PDB entry 4LJZ | X-ray diffraction, 3.59 A resolution | chains C and F of the 6 polymer chains in the assembly

== Chain C ==
Molecule: DNA-directed RNA polymerase subunit beta
Source organism: Escherichia coli
Notes: EC 2.7.7.6
Reference sequence: C9QV90 (C9QV90_ECOD1); numbering as in UniProt (aligned over 1-1342)
Chain sequence (1342 residues; row label = number of the first residue in the row):
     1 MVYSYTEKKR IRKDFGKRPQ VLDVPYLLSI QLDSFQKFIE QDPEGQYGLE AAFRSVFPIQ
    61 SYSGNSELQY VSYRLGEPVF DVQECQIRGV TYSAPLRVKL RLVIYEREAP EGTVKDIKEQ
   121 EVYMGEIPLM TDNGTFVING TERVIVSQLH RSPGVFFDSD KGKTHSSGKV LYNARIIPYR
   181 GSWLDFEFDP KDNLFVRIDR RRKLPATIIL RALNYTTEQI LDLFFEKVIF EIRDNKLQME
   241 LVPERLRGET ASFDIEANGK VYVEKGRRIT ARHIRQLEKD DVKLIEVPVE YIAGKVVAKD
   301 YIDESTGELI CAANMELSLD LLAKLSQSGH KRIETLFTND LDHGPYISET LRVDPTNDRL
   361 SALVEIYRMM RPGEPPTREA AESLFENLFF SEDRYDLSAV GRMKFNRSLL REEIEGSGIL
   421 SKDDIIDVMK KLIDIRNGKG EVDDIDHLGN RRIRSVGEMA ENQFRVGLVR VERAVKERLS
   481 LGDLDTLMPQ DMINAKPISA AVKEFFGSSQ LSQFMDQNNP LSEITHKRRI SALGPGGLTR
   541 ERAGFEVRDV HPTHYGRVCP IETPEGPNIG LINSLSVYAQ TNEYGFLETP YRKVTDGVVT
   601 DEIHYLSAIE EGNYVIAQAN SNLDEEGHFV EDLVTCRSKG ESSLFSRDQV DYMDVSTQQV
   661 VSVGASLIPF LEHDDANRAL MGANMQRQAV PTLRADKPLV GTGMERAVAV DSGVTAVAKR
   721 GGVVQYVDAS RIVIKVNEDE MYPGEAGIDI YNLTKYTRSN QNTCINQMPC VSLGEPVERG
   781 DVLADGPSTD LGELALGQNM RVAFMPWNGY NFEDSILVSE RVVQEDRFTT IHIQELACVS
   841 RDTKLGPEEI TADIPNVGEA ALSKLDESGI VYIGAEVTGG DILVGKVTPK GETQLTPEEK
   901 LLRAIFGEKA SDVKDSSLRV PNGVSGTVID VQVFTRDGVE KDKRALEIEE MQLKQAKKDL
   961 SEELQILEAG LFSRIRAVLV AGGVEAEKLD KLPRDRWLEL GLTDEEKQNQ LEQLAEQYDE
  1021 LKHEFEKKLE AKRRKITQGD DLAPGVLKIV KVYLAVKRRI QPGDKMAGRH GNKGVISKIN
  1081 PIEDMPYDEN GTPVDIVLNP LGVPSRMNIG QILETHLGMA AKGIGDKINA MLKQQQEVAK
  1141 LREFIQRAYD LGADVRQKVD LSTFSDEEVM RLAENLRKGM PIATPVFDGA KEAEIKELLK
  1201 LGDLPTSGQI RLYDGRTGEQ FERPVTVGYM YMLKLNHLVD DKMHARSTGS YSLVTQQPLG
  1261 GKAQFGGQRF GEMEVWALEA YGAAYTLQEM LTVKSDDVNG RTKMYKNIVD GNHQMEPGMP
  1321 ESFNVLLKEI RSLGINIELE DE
Unresolved in the structure: 1-2

== Chain F ==
Molecule: RNA polymerase sigma factor RpoD
Source organism: Escherichia coli
Reference sequence: P00579 (RPOD_ECOLI); numbering as in UniProt (aligned over 92-613)
Chain sequence (522 residues; numbered 92 to 613; the number before each row is that of its first residue):
    92 GRTTDPVRMY MREMGTVELL TREGEIDIAK RIEDGINQVQ CSVAEYPEAI TYLLEQYDRV
   152 EAEEARLSDL ITGFVDPNAE EDLAPTATHV GSELSQEDLD DDEDEDEEDG DDDSADDDNS
   212 IDPELAREKF AELRAQYVVT RDTIKAKGRS HATAQEEILK LSEVFKQFRL VPKQFDYLVN
   272 SMRVMMDRVR TQERLIMKLC VEQCKMPKKN FITLFTGNET SDTWFNAAIA MNKPWSEKLH
   332 DVSEEVHRAL QKLQQIEEET GLTIEQVKDI NRRMSIGEAK ARRAKKEMVE ANLRLVISIA
   392 KKYTNRGLQF LDLIQEGNIG LMKAVDKFEY RRGYKFSTYA TWWIRQAITR SIADQARTIR
   452 IPVHMIETIN KLNRISRQML QEMGREPTPE ELAERMLMPE DKIRKVLKIA KEPISMETPI
   512 GDDEDSHLGD FIEDTTLELP LDSATTESLR AATHDVLAGL TAREAKVLRM RFGIDMNTDY
   572 TLEEVGKQFD VTRERIRQIE AKALRKLRHP SRSEVLRSFL DD
Unresolved in the structure: 168-212, 237-242, 613
UniProt features mapped onto this chain:
  - DNA-binding region: Leu573 to Ala592 (H-T-H motif)
  - region: Arg584 to Arg599 (Interaction with anti-sigma factors)
  - motif: Asp403 to Gln406 (Interaction with polymerase core subunit RpoC)
  - site: Arg562 (Interaction with anti-sigma factors)

== How chain C and chain F interact ==
Contacting residue pairs (49):
  Tyr123(C) with Gly475(F)
  Gln490(C) with Gln472(F), hydrogen bond
  Asn494(C) with Leu471(F)
  Ala495(C) with Leu471(F), hydrophobic
  Asn856(C) with Asp612(F), hydrogen bond (side chain-backbone)
  Pro897(C) with Gly564(F); Ile565(F)
  Glu898(C) with Leu540(F); Thr544(F); Ile565(F)
  Lys900(C) with Phe563(F)
  Leu901(C) with Leu559(F), hydrophobic; Phe563(F), hydrophobic; Ile565(F), hydrophobic
  Leu902(C) with Leu607(F); Leu611(F), hydrophobic
  Arg903(C) with Leu611(F)
  Ala904(C) with Phe563(F), hydrophobic; Arg599(F)
  Ile905(C) with Arg599(F), hydrogen bond (backbone-side chain)
  Phe906(C) with Ser604(F); Arg608(F)
  Glu908(C) with Leu611(F)
  Pro1044(C) with Lys499(F)
  Gly1045(C) with Lys499(F)
  Thr1248(C) with Pro531(F); Leu532(F)
  Ser1250(C) with Glu524(F), hydrogen bond
  Tyr1251(C) with Glu524(F); Asp525(F), hydrogen bond (backbone-backbone)
  Ser1252(C) with Asp521(F); Ile523(F); Asp525(F)
  Leu1253(C) with Ile523(F), hydrogen bond (backbone-backbone); Glu524(F); Asp525(F)
  Val1254(C) with Gly520(F)
  Gln1256(C) with Asp525(F), hydrogen bond; Leu528(F)
  Leu1259(C) with Asp521(F); Phe522(F); Glu524(F)
  Val1298(C) with Leu528(F), hydrophobic
  Arg1301(C) with Leu528(F)
  Thr1302(C) with Pro531(F)
  Tyr1305(C) with Pro531(F), hydrophobic; Leu532(F)
  Lys1306(C) with Ser534(F), hydrogen bond; Glu538(F), salt bridge
Other interface residues (no listed pair), chain C (38 interface residues in all): Glu119, Gly373, Glu374, Asp491, Glu899, Arg936, Asp1041, Gly1261
Other interface residues (no listed pair), chain F (40 interface residues in all): Gly92, Thr94, Arg99, Arg468, Gln469, Arg476, Pro480, Lys502, Ala535, Arg541, Leu595, Leu598, Phe610

== In short ==
Chain C and chain F form an interface of 38 and 40 residues respectively; the contacts include 8 hydrogen
bonds and 1 salt bridge. Among the polar pairs are Lys1306(C)-Glu538(F), Gln490(C)-Gln472(F) and
Asn856(C)-Asp612(F).
Here chain C is DNA-directed RNA polymerase subunit beta and chain F is RNA polymerase sigma factor RpoD, both
from Escherichia coli. Entry 4LJZ (Crystal Structure Analysis of the E.coli holoenzyme) was determined by
X-ray diffraction (same publication as 4LK0, 4LK1 and 4LLG).
